Entry 7DKZ (X-ray diffraction, 2.39 A resolution); this record covers chains B and F of the 16 polymer chains in the assembly.

[Chain B]
Molecule: Photosystem I P700 chlorophyll a apoprotein A2
From: Pisum sativum
Notes: EC 1.97.1.12
UniProt: A0A0F6NGI2 (A0A0F6NGI2_PEA); residues 1-734 here = UniProt positions 1-734
Amino-acid sequence (734 residues; numbered 1 to 734; the number before each row is that of its first residue):
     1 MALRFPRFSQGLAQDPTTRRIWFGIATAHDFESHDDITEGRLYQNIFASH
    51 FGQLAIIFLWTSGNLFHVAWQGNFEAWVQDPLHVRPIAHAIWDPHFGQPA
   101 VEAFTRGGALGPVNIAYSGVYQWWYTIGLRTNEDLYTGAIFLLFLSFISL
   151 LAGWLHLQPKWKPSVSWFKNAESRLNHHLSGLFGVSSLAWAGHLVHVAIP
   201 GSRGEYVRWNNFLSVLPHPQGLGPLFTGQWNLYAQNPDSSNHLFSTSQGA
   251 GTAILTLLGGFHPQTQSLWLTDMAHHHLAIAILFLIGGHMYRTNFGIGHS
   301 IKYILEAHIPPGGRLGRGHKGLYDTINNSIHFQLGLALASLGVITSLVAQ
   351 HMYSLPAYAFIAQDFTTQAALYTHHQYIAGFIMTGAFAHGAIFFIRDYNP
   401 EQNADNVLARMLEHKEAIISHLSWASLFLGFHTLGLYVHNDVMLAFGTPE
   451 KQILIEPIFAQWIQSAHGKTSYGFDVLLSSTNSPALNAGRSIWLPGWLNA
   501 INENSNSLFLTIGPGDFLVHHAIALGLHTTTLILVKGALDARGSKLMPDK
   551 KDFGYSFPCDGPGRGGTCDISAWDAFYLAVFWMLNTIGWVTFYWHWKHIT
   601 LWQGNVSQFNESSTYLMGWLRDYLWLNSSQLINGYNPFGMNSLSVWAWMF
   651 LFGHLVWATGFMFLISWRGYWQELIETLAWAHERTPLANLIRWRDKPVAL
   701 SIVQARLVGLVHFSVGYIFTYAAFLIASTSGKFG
Disordered / not traced: 1
Bound ions: chlorophyll a Mg site 1 near Q53 (its only coordinating residue here); chlorophyll a Mg site 2 near D93 (its only coordinating residue here); 4Fe-4S cluster Fe: C559, C568 (shared with 2 residues of chain A)
Residues lining bound ligands:
  - beta-carotene (BCR), molecule 1: F5, I25, I691
  - beta-carotene (BCR), molecule 2: L54, I57, F58, W60, G181, L182, V185, S186, L188
  - beta-carotene (BCR), molecule 3: F58, T61, L65, W123, W124, I127, L129, G138, F141, L142, L145, W209, L213
  - beta-carotene (BCR), molecule 4: L188, L222, L225, F226, L278, I282, L285, I286, H289, I297
  - beta-carotene (BCR), molecule 5: F332, G335, L336, A339, V343, M383, A386, F387, G390, F393, F394, L408, A538
  - beta-carotene (BCR), molecule 6: L408, M411, V535, L539
  - beta-carotene (BCR), molecule 7: F431, L434, G435, V438
  - beta-carotene (BCR), molecule 8: W648, M649, F652, W671, L674, I675, F719
  - beta-carotene (BCR), molecule 9: T685, P686, L687, A688
  - chlorophyll a (CLA), molecule 1: F5, R7, F8, G24, I25, A28, H29, F31, H34, S49, G52, Q53, I56
  - chlorophyll a (CLA), molecule 2: T18, I21, W22, I675, L678, A679, H682, I691, R692, W693, R694, D695, P697, V698, L700
  - chlorophyll a (CLA), molecule 3: W22, F652, L655, V656, T659, M662, F663, L700, V708, V711, H712, V715
  - chlorophyll a (CLA), molecule 4: I25, A26, T27, A28, H29, D30, H331, L334, L338, F381, I382, T384, G385, A388, H389, I392, R396, Y555, W573, F576, L707, V711, V715, F719
  - chlorophyll a (CLA), molecule 5: H29, F31, Y43, I46, S49, H50, Q53, L54, I57, F168, R174, H178, L182, F183, I330, H331, Q333, L334, A337, L338, L341
  - chlorophyll a (CLA), molecule 6: H29, Q53, I56, I57, W60, L341, I378, F381, I382
  - chlorophyll a (CLA), molecule 7: F47, F51, I148, L151, A152, L155, H156, K160, W161, P163, W167, N170, S173, H177, T293, N294, F295
  - chlorophyll a (CLA), molecule 8: F47, H50, F51, L54, W123, W167, F168, N170, S173, R174, H177, H178, G181, L182, F183, I344
  - chlorophyll a (CLA), molecule 9: L54, F58, I127, L129, D134, T137, G138, F141, L145, I148, S149, S186, A189, W190, G192, H193, H196, V197, V207, R208, W209, F212
  - chlorophyll a (CLA), molecule 10: I56, L59, W60, S62, G63, F66, H67, W70, Q71, H89, A90, I91, W92, L143
  - chlorophyll a (CLA), molecule 11: I57, W60, T61, S118, G119, V120, W123, V185, S186, A189, L341, I344, T345, V348, M352, Y358, I361, L371, H374, H375, I378, I382
  - chlorophyll a (CLA), molecule 12: W60, N64, H67, V68, A88, H89, N114, I115, A116, Y117, S118, V120, V645, W646, M649, F719
  - chlorophyll a (CLA), molecule 13: W60, N64, Y117, S118, V120, A370, L371, T373, H374, Y377, I378, F381, M649, I718, F719, Y721, A722, L725, I726
  - chlorophyll a (CLA), molecule 14: H89, A90, I91, W92, D93, P94, H95, F96, F104, N114, S644, V645, W648
  - chlorophyll a (CLA), molecule 15: W123, T126, I127, L182, F183, S186, S187, W190, L194, L268, L270, M273, H276, H277, I280, F284, I344, L347, V348, M352, A357, Y358
  - chlorophyll a (CLA), molecule 16: A171, R174, L175, H178, L179, F183, I280, L283, F284, I301, L305, Y323, I326, N327, L336, A337, S340, L341, I344
  - chlorophyll a (CLA), molecule 17: L175, L179, L283, F284, G287, M290, Y291, I301, I304, L305
  - chlorophyll a (CLA), molecule 18: N176, H177, S180, G181, V185, L285, H289, Y291, T293, N294, F295, I297
  - chlorophyll a (CLA), molecule 19: L188, A189, A191, G192, V195, H196, F212, L213, V215, L216, P217, H218, G221, L222, L225, F226, Y233, I254, L255, L278
  - chlorophyll a (CLA), molecule 20: L225, W230, N231, Y233, A234, L255, T256, L257, H275, L278, A279, I282, L283, I286, I492
  - chlorophyll a (CLA), molecule 21: T256, L257, G259, G260, L268, D272, M273, H275, H276, A279, I280, L283, H351, L355, W493, W497
  - chlorophyll a (CLA), molecule 22: I286, G287, H289, M290, I297, G298, H299
  - chlorophyll a (CLA), molecule 23: M290, H299, Y303, I304, A307, H308
  - chlorophyll a (CLA), molecule 24: I304, L305, H308, L315, H319, L322, I326, F332, V407, L408, M411
  - chlorophyll a (CLA), molecule 25: A307, H308, I309, P310, P311, R314, L315, H319
  - chlorophyll a (CLA), molecule 26: R314, L315, V407, R410, M411, E413, H414, A417, I418, H421
  - chlorophyll a (CLA), molecule 27: L336, A339, S340, V343, I344, L347, Q350, H351, Y353, S354, L355, L508, F509
  - chlorophyll a (CLA), molecule 28: V343, S346, L347, Q350, Q376, G380, M383, F387, L527, T530, T531, L534, M583, T586, I587
  - chlorophyll a (CLA), molecule 29: Q350, Y353, Y372, Q376, F459, A460, I463, Q464, F509, L510, I512, H520, I523, L527, V590, Y593, W594, K597
  - chlorophyll a (CLA), molecule 30: Y377, T433, L434, Y437, V519, A522, L525, N585, W589, F592, L616, W619, L620, L624, S628, I632, F650, H654, W657, F713, Y717, T720, Y721, F724
  - chlorophyll a (CLA), molecule 31: A417, H421, W424
  - chlorophyll a (CLA), molecule 32: I418, H421, L422, W424, A425, A524, L527, H528, T531
  - chlorophyll a (CLA), molecule 33: S420, H421, S423, W424, L427
  - chlorophyll a (CLA), molecule 34: S423, S426, L427, G430, F431, L434, L525, T529, L532, I533, L578, F581, W582
  - chlorophyll a (CLA), molecule 35: W424, L427, F428, F431, H432
  - chlorophyll a (CLA), molecule 36: F428, L429, I455, E456, P457, I458, F459, A460, D516, F517, H520, H521, A524, H528
  - chlorophyll a (CLA), molecule 37: H432, G435, L436, V438, H439, V442, M443, K451, I453
  - chlorophyll a (CLA), molecule 38: L434, V438, D441, L525, F581, W582, N585, W589, L616, L620, W657, F713, Y717
  - chlorophyll a (CLA), molecule 39: I458, F459, W462, F474
  - chlorophyll a (CLA), molecule 40: W462, I463, A466, H467, L477, L478, W493, L494, W497, F509
  - chlorophyll a (CLA), molecule 41: L477, P484, A485, A488, G489, W493
  - chlorophyll a (CLA), molecule 42: L620, L624, W625, W657
  - chlorophyll a (CLA), molecule 43: W648, L651, F652, H654, L655, W657, A658, F661
  - chlorophyll a (CLA), molecule 44: L655, A658, T659, F661, M662, I665, S666, Y670, W671, L674
  - chlorophyll a (CLA), molecule 45: L678, A681, H682, T685, A688, I691
  - chlorophyll a (CLA), molecule 46: W680, A681, R684, T685, P686
  - chlorophyll a (CLA), molecule 47: P686, L687, A688
  - phylloquinone (PQN): W22, I25, M662, F663, S666, W667, R668, W671, I675, A699, L700, S701, A705
  - 4Fe-4S cluster (SF4): P558, C559, G561, P562, C568, W667, I702, R706

[Chain F]
Molecule: Psi-F
From: Pisum sativum
UniProt: A0A0M3KL12 (A0A0M3KL12_PEA); residues 77-230 here correspond to UniProt positions 1-154 (UniProt number = residue number - 76)
Amino-acid sequence (154 residues; numbered 77 to 230; the number before each row is that of its first residue):
    77 DIAGLTPCKDSKQFAKREKQSIKKLESSLKLYAPDSAPALAINATIEKTK
   127 RRFDNYGKQGLLCGADGLPHLIVSGDQRHWGEFITPGILFLYIAGWIGWV
   177 GRSYLIAIRDDKKPTQKEIIIDVPLATRLVFRGFSWPIAAYRELLNGELV
   227 AKDV
Disordered / not traced: 229-230
Construct notes: conflict A79 (Ser3 in A0A0M3KL12), D86 (Glu10 in A0A0M3KL12), L107 (Ile31 in A0A0M3KL12), P110 (Ala34 in A0A0M3KL12), G133 (Ala57 in A0A0M3KL12), D187 (Glu111 in A0A0M3KL12), T203 (Ser127 in A0A0M3KL12)
Disulfides: C84-C139
Bound ions: chlorophyll a Mg near S150 (its only coordinating residue here)
Residues lining bound ligands:
  - beta-carotene (BCR), molecule 1: V149, S150, G151, F159, I160, G171, G174, W175, R178, W212, A216
  - beta-carotene (BCR), molecule 2: P162, L165, F166, I169, I173
  - chlorophyll a (CLA), molecule 1: Y132, L165, I169
  - chlorophyll a (CLA), molecule 2: V149, F159, I160, G163, I164, L167
  - chlorophyll a (CLA), molecule 3: S150, G151, D152, Q153, W156
  - chlorophyll a (CLA), molecule 4: F159, P162, G163, F166, L167, A170, G171, I173, G174, W212
  - chlorophyll a (CLA), molecule 5: Y168, F210, S211, I214
  - chlorophyll a (CLA), molecule 6: I169, W172, I173, V176, V206, F207
  - chlorophyll a (CLA), molecule 7: G174, V176, G177, R178, Y180, L181, I197, A202
  - chlorophyll a (CLA), molecule 8: G177, Y180, L181, K193, E194, I195, I197, V199, A202, V206
  - chlorophyll a (CLA), molecule 9: W212, P213, A216, Y217, L220, L225, V226

[Interface between chain B and chain F]
Residue-residue contacts (36):
  G447(B) - K100(F)
  T448(B) - R128(F)
  P449(B) - R93(F)
  P449(B) - L144(F)
  E450(B) - R128(F)  salt bridge
  E450(B) - F129(F)
  E450(B) - Y132(F)
  E450(B) - L144(F)
  E450(B) - P145(F)
  K451(B) - R128(F)
  K451(B) - Y132(F)
  Q452(B) - L144(F)
  I453(B) - L147(F)  hydrophobic
  L454(B) - D142(F)
  L454(B) - L144(F)  hydrophobic
  L454(B) - P145(F)
  L454(B) - H146(F)
  L454(B) - L147(F)  hydrogen bond (backbone-backbone)
  I455(B) - L147(F)
  I455(B) - V149(F)  hydrophobic
  E456(B) - A79(F)
  E456(B) - L81(F)
  E456(B) - H146(F)  salt bridge
  E456(B) - L147(F)  hydrogen bond (backbone-backbone)
  I458(B) - I78(F)  hydrophobic
  I458(B) - I148(F)  hydrophobic
  I458(B) - S150(F)
  F459(B) - S150(F)
  Q461(B) - A79(F)
  Y472(B) - D77(F)
  Y472(B) - A79(F)  hydrogen bond (backbone-backbone)
  Y472(B) - G80(F)  hydrogen bond (backbone-backbone)
  F474(B) - A79(F)
  P514(B) - H146(F)
  E611(B) - R93(F)  salt bridge
  E611(B) - D142(F)
Other interface residues (no listed pair), chain B (18 interface residues in all): S471

[Overview]
The chain B/chain F interface involves 18 residues from each chain; the contacts include 4 hydrogen bonds and
3 salt bridges. Polar pairs include E450(B)-R128(F), E456(B)-H146(F) and E611(B)-R93(F). 6 chlorophyll a
molecules are bound between chain B and chain F.
Chain B is Photosystem I P700 chlorophyll a apoprotein A2 and chain F is Psi-F, both from Pisum sativum; the
structure, Structure of plant photosystem I-light harvesting complex I supercomplex, was determined by X-ray
diffraction.
